Entry 8VLG (electron microscopy, 3.15 A resolution); this record covers chains A and B.

Chain A (and B):
Protein: Heparan-alpha-glucosaminide N-acetyltransferase
Organism: Homo sapiens
Notes: EC 2.3.1.78; chain B of this document is another copy of the same molecule, construct and numbering; everything in this record applies to it too
UniProt: Q68CP4 (HGNAT_HUMAN); residue numbers follow UniProt; this construct covers 1-663
Sequence (663 residues; numbered 1 to 663; the number before each row is that of its first residue):
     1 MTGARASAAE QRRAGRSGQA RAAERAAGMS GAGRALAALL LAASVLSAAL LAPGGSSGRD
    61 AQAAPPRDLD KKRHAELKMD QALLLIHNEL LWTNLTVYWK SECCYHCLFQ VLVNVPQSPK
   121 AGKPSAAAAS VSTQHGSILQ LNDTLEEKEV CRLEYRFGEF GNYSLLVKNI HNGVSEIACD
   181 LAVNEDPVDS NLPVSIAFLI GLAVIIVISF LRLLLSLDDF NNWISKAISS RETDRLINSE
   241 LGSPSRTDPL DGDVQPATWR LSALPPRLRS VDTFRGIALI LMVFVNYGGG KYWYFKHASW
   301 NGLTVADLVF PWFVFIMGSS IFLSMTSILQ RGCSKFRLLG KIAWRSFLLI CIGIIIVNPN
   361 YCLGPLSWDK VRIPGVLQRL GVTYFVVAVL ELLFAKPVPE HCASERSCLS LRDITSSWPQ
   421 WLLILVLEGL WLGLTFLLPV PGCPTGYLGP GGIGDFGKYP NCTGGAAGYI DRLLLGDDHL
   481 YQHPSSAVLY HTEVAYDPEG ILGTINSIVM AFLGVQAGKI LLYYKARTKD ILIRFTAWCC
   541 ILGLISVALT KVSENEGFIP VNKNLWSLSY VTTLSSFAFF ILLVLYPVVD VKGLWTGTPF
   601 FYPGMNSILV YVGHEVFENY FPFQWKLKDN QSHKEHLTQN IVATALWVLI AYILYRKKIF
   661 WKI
Unresolved in the structure: 1-75, 171-175, 229-264 (chain B: 1-74, 171-176, 229-264, 400-406)
Curated features (UniProtKB/Swiss-Prot):
  - region: Gln-624 to Glu-635 (Lysosomal targeting region)
  - active site: His-297
  - modified residue (Phosphoserine): Ser-243, Ser-245
  - glycosylation (N-linked (GlcNAc...) asparagine): Asn-94, Asn-142, Asn-162
  - natural variant: Ala-82 (A82V: In MPS3C), Cys-104 (C104F: In MPS3C), Leu-141 (L141P: In MPS3C), Arg-152 (R152W: In RP73), Gly-161 (G161A: In RP73), Leu-165 (L165P: In MPS3C), Pro-265 (P265Q: In MPS3C), Ile-280 (I280R: In MPS3C), Gly-290 (G290R: In MPS3C), Asn-301 (N301K: In MPS3C), Pro-311 (P311L: In MPS3C), Arg-372 (R372C: In MPS3C; R372H: In MPS3C), 15 further natural variant entries in UniProt
  - mutagenesis: Cys-107 (C107S: Loss of intralysosomal proteolytic cleavage and enzymatic activity. Reduced oligomer formation), Cys-151 (C151S: Loss of intralysosomal proteolytic cleavage and enzymatic activity. Reduced oligomer formation), Cys-179 (C179S: Loss of intralysosomal proteolytic cleavage and enzymatic activity), Leu-236 (L236A: Displayed both lysosomal and plasma membrane localization, reduced intralysosomal proteolytic cleavage and enzymatic activity; when associated with A-209), Ile-237 (I237A: Displayed both lysosomal and plasma membrane localization, reduced intralysosomal proteolytic cleavage and enzymatic activity; when associated with A-208), His-297 (H297A: Loss of enzymatic activity, but correctly targeted and processed), Cys-333 (C333S: No loss of intralysosomal proteolytic cleavage and enzymatic activity), Cys-402 (C402S: No loss of intralysosomal proteolytic cleavage and enzymatic activity), Cys-462 (C462S: Complete loss of intralysosomal proteolytic cleavage and enzymatic activity. Reduced oligomer formation), His-479 (H479A: Loss of intralysosomal proteolytic cleavage and enzymatic activity, retained in the endoplasmic reticulum), His-633 (H633A: Loss of intralysosomal proteolytic cleavage and enzymatic activity, retained in the endoplasmic reticulum), Tyr-652 to Ile-663 (Loss of intralysosomal proteolytic cleavage and enzymatic activity. Localized in the plasma membrane)
Cystine bridges: Cys-104/Cys-107, Cys-151/Cys-179, Cys-443/Cys-462
Covalently attached groups: N-acetylglucosamine (NAG) linked to Asn-94, Asn-142, Asn-162
Residues lining bound ligands:
  - A1ACY (4-methyl-2-oxo-2H-1-benzopyran-7-yl 2-amino-2-deoxy-beta-D-glucopyranoside): Asn-286, His-297, Phe-310, Arg-372, Val-376, Tyr-481, Ser-485, Pro-498, Glu-499, Lys-563, Glu-615, Glu-618
  - acetyl coenzyme A (ACO): Pro-266, Arg-267, Leu-268, Arg-269, Val-271, Asp-272, Arg-275, Leu-279, Met-282, Val-285, Asn-286, His-297, Ala-306, Val-309, Phe-310, Phe-313, Ile-316, Met-317, Ser-320, Leu-323, Ser-324, Ile-328, Arg-345, Leu-349, Val-376, Leu-377, Leu-380, Lys-563, Ser-607, Ile-608, Tyr-611, Lys-662
What the authors report for this chain:
  - binding site for acetyl coenzyme A: Arg-275, Met-282, Asn-286, Arg-345
  - catalytic residues: Asn-286, His-297, Asp-307
  - mutagenesis - N286A, N286D, N286Q, H297D, H297D/D307N: decreased catalytic activity
  - disease-associated variants - N286I, R372C, R372H, E499K: decreased catalytic activity (citing earlier work)
  - binding site for A1ACY: His-297, Arg-372, Glu-499
  - disease-associated variants - A82V, C104F, L141P, P311L, G452S, G452V, M510K, G514E, A517E, D590V (proposed by the authors, not directly observed)
  - disease-associated variants - A82V, C104F, L141P, I280R, G290R, N301K, G452S, G452V, S567C, S569L: decreased stability (proposed by the authors, not directly observed)

How chain A and chain B interact:
Contacting residue pairs (31):
  Phe-336(A) with Ile-228(B), hydrophobic
  Ile-355(A) with Phe-621(B), hydrophobic; Pro-622(B)
  Ile-356(A) with Tyr-620(B), hydrophobic
  Tyr-361(A) with Asn-619(B); Tyr-620(B), hydrophobic; Phe-621(B), hydrogen bond (side chain-backbone)
  Cys-362(A) with Cys-362(B), hydrophobic
  Pro-365(A) with Trp-625(B); Lys-626(B)
  Leu-366(A) with Phe-621(B), hydrophobic; Trp-625(B); Lys-626(B), hydrogen bond (backbone-backbone)
  Ser-367(A) with Lys-626(B)
  Val-616(A) with Val-616(B), hydrophobic; Tyr-620(B)
  Phe-617(A) with Val-616(B), hydrophobic
  Asn-619(A) with Tyr-361(B)
  Tyr-620(A) with Ile-356(B), hydrophobic; Tyr-361(B), hydrophobic; Val-616(B)
  Phe-621(A) with Ile-355(B), hydrophobic; Tyr-361(B), hydrogen bond (backbone-side chain); Leu-366(B), hydrophobic
  Pro-622(A) with Ile-355(B)
  Gln-624(A) with Pro-365(B)
  Trp-625(A) with Pro-365(B); Leu-366(B)
  Lys-626(A) with Pro-365(B); Leu-366(B), hydrogen bond (backbone-backbone); Ser-367(B)
Other interface residues (no listed pair), chain B (17 interface residues in all): Phe-617, Gln-624

Summary:
Chain A and chain B each contribute 17 residues to their interface, with 4 hydrogen bonds. Among the polar
pairs are Tyr-361(A)/Phe-621(B) and Leu-366(A)/Lys-626(B). From the paper: catalytic residues Asn-286(A),
His-297(A) and Asp-307(A); A82V, C104F and L141P of chain A, among others, reduce stability; 19 substitutions
were tested in all.
Chain A and chain B are both Heparan-alpha-glucosaminide N-acetyltransferase (Homo sapiens); the structure,
Cryo-EM structure of human HGSNAT bound with Acetyl-CoA and substrate analog, was determined by electron
microscopy (same publication as 8VKJ, 8VLI, 8VLU, 8VLV and 8VLY).
